PDB entry 7HP0 | X-ray diffraction, 1.91 A resolution | chains A and B

== Chain A ==
Name: Serine protease subunit NS2B
Source organism: Zika virus
UniProtKB: Q32ZE1 (POLG_ZIKV); residues 46-89 here correspond to UniProt positions 1414-1457 (UniProt number = residue number + 1368)
Amino-acid sequence (46 residues; row label = number of the first residue in the row):
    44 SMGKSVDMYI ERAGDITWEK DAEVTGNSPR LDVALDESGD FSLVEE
Not modelled in the structure: 44-49, 89
Differences from the reference sequence: expression tag (44-45)
Small-molecule neighbours: A1BGL (N-[2-(methanesulfonyl)-5-(piperazin-1-yl)phenyl]quinoline-5-carboxamide): Ser81, Gly82, Asp83

== Chain B ==
Name: Serine protease NS3
Source organism: Zika virus
Notes: EC 3.4.21.91, 3.6.1.15, 3.6.4.13
UniProtKB: Q32ZE1 (POLG_ZIKV); residues 11-177 here correspond to UniProt positions 1509-1675 (UniProt number = residue number + 1498)
Amino-acid sequence (168 residues; numbered 10 to 177; the number before each row is that of its first residue):
    10 MKEVKKGETT DGVYRVMTRR LLGSTQVGVG VMQEGVFHTM WHVTKGAALR SGEGRLDPYW
    70 GDVKQDLVSY CGPWKLDAAW DGLSEVQLLA VPPGERAKNI QTLPGIFKTK DGDIGAVALD
   130 YPAGTSGSPI LDKCGRVIGL YGNGVVIKNG SYVSAITQGK REEETPVE
Not modelled in the structure: 10-15, 172-177
Disulfides: Cys143 forms a disulfide with the same residue of a neighbouring copy of this chain
Differences from the reference sequence: initiating methionine (10); conflict Lys107 (Arg1605 in Q32ZE1)
Small-molecule neighbours: A1BGL (N-[2-(methanesulfonyl)-5-(piperazin-1-yl)phenyl]quinoline-5-carboxamide): His51, Asp75, Tyr130, Pro131, Ala132, Ser135, Tyr150, Gly151, Asn152, Val155, Tyr161
UniProt features mapped onto this chain:
  - active site (Charge relay system): His51, Asp75, Ser135

== Interface between chain A and chain B ==
Residue-residue contacts - 94 pairs, chain A then chain B:
  Asp50(A) with Thr27(B), hydrogen bond (backbone-side chain); Arg28(B); Arg59(B), salt bridge
  Met51(A) with Met26(B); Val36(B), hydrophobic; Val52(B); Thr53(B); Leu58(B); Arg59(B), hydrogen bond (backbone-backbone)
  Tyr52(A) with Arg24(B); Val25(B); Met26(B), hydrogen bond (backbone-backbone); Arg28(B), hydrogen bond; Ser33(B), hydrogen bond; Arg59(B)
  Ile53(A) with Tyr23(B), hydrophobic; Arg24(B); Met41(B), hydrophobic; Arg59(B), hydrogen bond (backbone-backbone); Ser60(B); Leu65(B), hydrophobic
  Glu54(A) with Tyr23(B); Arg24(B), hydrogen bond (backbone-backbone)
  Arg55(A) with Glu17(B); Asp20(B), hydrogen bond (side chain-backbone); Gly21(B); Val22(B); Tyr23(B)
  Ala56(A) with Val22(B), hydrogen bond (backbone-backbone); Val100(B), hydrophobic; Ala106(B)
  Gly57(A) with Gly21(B); Val22(B), hydrogen bond (backbone-backbone)
  Asp58(A) with Leu98(B)
  Ile59(A) with Gly21(B); Val22(B); Val40(B), hydrophobic; Leu98(B), hydrophobic; Leu140(B), hydrophobic; Gly144(B); Val146(B), hydrophobic
  Thr60(A) with Asn108(B), hydrogen bond (backbone-side chain); Leu140(B)
  Trp61(A) with Glu94(B); Val95(B), hydrophobic; Gln96(B); Gln110(B); Leu140(B); Asp141(B); Lys142(B)
  Glu62(A) with Gln96(B), hydrogen bond (backbone-side chain); Asn108(B)
  Ala65(A) with Gln96(B); Asn108(B)
  Glu66(A) with Ile109(B); Gln110(B), hydrogen bond (backbone-backbone)
  Val67(A) with Glu94(B); Gln110(B)
  Thr68(A) with Ile109(B); Gln110(B), hydrogen bond (backbone-backbone); Thr111(B), hydrogen bond (backbone-side chain)
  Gly69(A) with Thr111(B); Ala127(B); Leu128(B)
  Asn70(A) with Leu112(B); Ala127(B)
  Ser71(A) with Leu112(B), hydrogen bond (side chain-backbone); Pro113(B); Gly114(B)
  Pro72(A) with Gly114(B); Ile115(B), hydrogen bond (backbone-backbone); Ala127(B)
  Arg73(A) with Ile115(B)
  Leu74(A) with Ile115(B), hydrogen bond (backbone-backbone); Phe116(B); Lys117(B), hydrogen bond (backbone-backbone); Ile156(B), hydrophobic; Val162(B), hydrophobic
  Asp75(A) with Lys117(B)
  Val76(A) with Phe116(B), hydrophobic; Lys117(B), hydrogen bond (backbone-backbone); Thr118(B)
  Leu78(A) with Lys73(B)
  Asp79(A) with Lys73(B)
  Glu80(A) with Lys73(B)
  Ser81(A) with Val72(B)
  Gly82(A) with Val72(B); Lys73(B); Asn152(B), hydrogen bond (backbone-side chain)
  Phe84(A) with Asn152(B); Val154(B); Ala164(B), hydrophobic
  Leu86(A) with Val154(B); Val155(B)
Other interface residues (no listed pair), chain A (33 interface residues in all): Ser85
Other interface residues (no listed pair), chain B (59 interface residues in all): Thr19, Phe46, Ala57, Lys107, Ile123, Pro138, Gly153

== In short ==
The interface between chain A and chain B involves 33 residues on one side and 59 on the other; the contacts
include 21 hydrogen bonds and 1 salt bridge. Polar contacts include Asp50(A)-Arg59(B), Asp50(A)-Thr27(B) and
Tyr52(A)-Arg28(B).
Chain A is Serine protease subunit NS2B and chain B is Serine protease NS3, both from Zika virus; the
structure, PanDDA analysis group deposition -- Crystal Structure of ZIKV NS2B-NS3 protease in complex with
ASAP-0014812-001, was determined by X-ray diffraction.
